Entry 8QSV (X-ray diffraction, 2.62 A resolution); this record covers chain A.

Chain A:
Name: Putative methyltransferase C9orf114
From: Homo sapiens
Reference sequence: Q5T280 (CI114_HUMAN); residues 71-376 here = UniProt positions 71-376
Sequence (307 residues; row label = number of the first residue in the row):
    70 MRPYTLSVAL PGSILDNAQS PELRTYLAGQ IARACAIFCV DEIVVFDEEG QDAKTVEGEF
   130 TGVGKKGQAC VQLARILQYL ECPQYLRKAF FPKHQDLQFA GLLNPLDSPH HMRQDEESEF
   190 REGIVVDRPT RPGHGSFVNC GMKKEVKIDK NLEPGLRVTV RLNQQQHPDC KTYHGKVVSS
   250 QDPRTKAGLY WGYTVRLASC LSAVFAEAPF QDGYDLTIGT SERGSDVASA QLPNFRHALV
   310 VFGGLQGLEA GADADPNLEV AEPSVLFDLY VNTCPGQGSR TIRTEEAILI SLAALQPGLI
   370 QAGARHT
Not modelled in the structure: 70-71, 119-137, 373-376
Differences from the reference sequence: initiating methionine (70)
Modified positions: Mse70 (selenomethionine); Mse181 (selenomethionine; parent Met); Mse211 (selenomethionine; parent Met)
Curated features (UniProtKB/Swiss-Prot):
  - binding site (S-adenosyl-L-homocysteine): T289, R292, G312, N341, T342
  - binding site (S-adenosyl-L-methionine): R292, G312, N341, T342
Residues lining bound ligands: S-adenosylmethionine (SAM): T289, S290, E291, R292, V310, F311, G312, G313, L314, Q315, G316, L317, E318, V340, N341, T342, C343, Q346, I351, R352, T353, A356, S360
What the authors report for this chain:
  - binding site for S-adenosylmethionine: A356
  - disease-associated variants - N86D, G98S, T289M, G293S, T353M: decreased catalytic activity
  - mutagenesis - T130R: unchanged catalytic activity
  - mutagenesis - A356N: decreased catalytic activity
  - mutagenesis - A356N: decreased growth
  - disease-associated variants - T353M: decreased growth

Overview:
Chain A binds S-adenosylmethionine. Curated annotation (UniProt) lists 5 S-adenosyl-L-homocysteine-binding
residues and 4 S-adenosyl-L-methionine-binding residues. From the paper: a binding site for
S-adenosylmethionine at A356; N86D, G98S and T289M, among others, reduce catalytic activity; 7 substitutions
were tested in all.
Chain A is Putative methyltransferase C9orf114 (Homo sapiens); the structure, Crystal structure of
SPOUT1/CENP-32 bound to SAM, was determined by X-ray diffraction (same publication as 8QSU and 8QSW).
